PDB entry 7PQP | electron microscopy, 4.10 A resolution (low resolution: residue-level contacts below are approximate; hydrogen-bond / salt-bridge calls are withheld) | chains E and O of the 15 polymer chains in the assembly

# Chain E
Molecule: Tubulin beta chain
Organism: Sus scrofa
UniProtKB: P02554 (TBB_PIG); residues 1-445 here = UniProt positions 1-445
Chain sequence (445 residues; row label = number of the first residue in the row):
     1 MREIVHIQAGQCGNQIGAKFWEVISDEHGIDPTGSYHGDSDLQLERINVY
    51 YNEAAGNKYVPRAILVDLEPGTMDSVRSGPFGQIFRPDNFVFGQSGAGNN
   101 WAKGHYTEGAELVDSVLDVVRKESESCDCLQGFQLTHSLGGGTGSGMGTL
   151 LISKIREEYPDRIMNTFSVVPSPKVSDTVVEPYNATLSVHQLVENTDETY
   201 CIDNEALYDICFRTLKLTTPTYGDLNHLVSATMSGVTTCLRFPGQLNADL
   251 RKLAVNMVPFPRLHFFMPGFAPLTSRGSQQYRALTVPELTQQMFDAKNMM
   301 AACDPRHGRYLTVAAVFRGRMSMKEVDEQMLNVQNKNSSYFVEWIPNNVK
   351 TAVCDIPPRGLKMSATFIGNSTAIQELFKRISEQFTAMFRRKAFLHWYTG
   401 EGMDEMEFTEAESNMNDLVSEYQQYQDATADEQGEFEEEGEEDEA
Small-molecule neighbours:
  - GDP (guanosine-5'-diphosphate): G10, Q11, C12, Q15, I16, N99, S138, G141, G142, T143, G144, V169, D177, E181, N204, Y222, L225, N226
  - GTP (guanosine-5'-triphosphate): Q245, L246, N247, K252
Curated features (UniProtKB/Swiss-Prot):
  - motif: M1 to I4 (MREI motif)
  - binding site (GTP): Q11, E69, S138, G142, T143, G144, N204, N226
  - binding site (Mg(2+)): E69
  - modified residue: S40 (Phosphoserine), K58 (N6-acetyllysine), S172 (Phosphoserine), T285 (Phosphothreonine), T290 (Phosphothreonine), R318 (Omega-N-methylarginine), E438 (5-glutamyl polyglutamate)
  - cross-link (Glycyl lysine isopeptide (Lys-Gly)): K58 (interchain with G-Cter in ubiquitin), K324 (interchain with G-Cter in ubiquitin)
  - natural variant: H37 (H37V: In 2nd form), N48 (N48S: In 2nd form), A55 to N57 (sequence variant, change not given here; In 2nd form), S275 (S275A: In 2nd form)

# Chain O
Molecule: Isoform Tau-F of Microtubule-associated protein tau
Organism: Homo sapiens
UniProtKB: P10636 (TAU_HUMAN), isoform P10636-8; residue numbers follow UniProt; this construct covers 202-395
Chain sequence (194 residues; row label = number of the first residue in the row):
   202 SPGTPGSRSRTPSLPTPPTREPKKVAVVRTPPKSPSSAKSRLQTAPVPMP
   252 DLKNVKSKIGSTENLKHQPGGGKVQIINKKLDLSNVQSKCGSKDNIKHVP
   302 GGGSVQIVYKPVDLSKVTSKCGSLGNIHHKPGGGQVEVKSEKLDFKDRVQ
   352 SKIGSLDNITHVPGGGNKKIETHKLTFRENAKAKTDHGAEIVYK
Curated features (UniProtKB/Swiss-Prot):
  - modified residue: S214 (Phosphoserine)
  - glycosylation: K383 (N-linked (Glc) (glycation) lysine)
From the paper describing this entry:
  - conformationally variable residues: K340
  - post-translational modification sites: S235, S241, S262, K311, K340
  - post-translational modification sites: S237, S258, K274, K280, K281, S289, S324, S356 (citing earlier work)
  - post-translational modification sites: K234, K240, K259, K290, K321, K353, K370, K375 (proposed by the authors, not directly observed)

# Interface between chain E and chain O
Contacting residue pairs - 20 pairs, chain E then chain O:
  T386(E) with Q269(O)
  F389(E) with N265(O)
  R390(E) with N265(O); H268(O)
  R391(E) with S262(O); N265(O)
  K392(E) with E264(O); N265(O)
  E405(E) with E264(O)
  E412(E) with P270(O)
  N416(E) with G272(O); G273(O)
  S420(E) with V275(O)
  Q424(E) with V275(O); Q276(O); I277(O)
  Y425(E) with I277(O)
  Q433(E) with I278(O)
  F436(E) with Q276(O); I278(O)
Other interface residues (no listed pair), chain E (14 interface residues in all): E432
Other interface residues (no listed pair), chain O (14 interface residues in all): L266, K281

# Summary
Chain E and chain O each contribute 14 residues to their interface. Chain E binds GDP and GTP. From UniProt: 8
GTP-binding residues and Mg2+-binding residue E69(E) on chain E. The paper reports modification sites S235(O),
S241(O) and S262(O) among others; conformational variability at K340(O).
Chain E is Tubulin beta chain (Sus scrofa) and chain O is Isoform Tau-F of Microtubule-associated protein tau
(Homo sapiens); the structure, tau-microtubule structural ensemble based on CryoEM data, was determined by
electron microscopy together with 7PQC from the same study.
